PDB entry 1OAJ | X-ray diffraction, 1.73 A resolution | chain A

# Chain A
Protein: Superoxide dismutase
Source organism: Photobacterium leiognathi
Notes: EC 1.15.1.1
UniProtKB: P00446 (SODC_PHOLE); residues 1-151 here correspond to UniProt positions 23-173 (UniProt number = residue number + 22)
Amino-acid sequence (151 residues; each row starts with the number of its first residue):
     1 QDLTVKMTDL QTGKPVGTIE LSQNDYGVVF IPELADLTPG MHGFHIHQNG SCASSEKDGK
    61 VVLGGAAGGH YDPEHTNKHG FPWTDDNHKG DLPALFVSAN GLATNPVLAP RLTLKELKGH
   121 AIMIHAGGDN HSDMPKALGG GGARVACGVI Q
Sequence notes: engineered mutation Asp25 (Lys47 in P00446); conflict Ile31 (Thr53 in P00446)
Disulfide bonds: Cys52-Cys147
Metal / ion sites: Cu ion: His45, His47, His125; Zn2+: His70, His79, His88, Asp91

# In short
His45, His47 and His125 form the Cu ion site. The Zn2+ site is built by His70, His79, His88 and Asp91.
Chain A is Superoxide dismutase (Photobacterium leiognathi); the structure, Active site copper and zinc ions
modulate the quaternary structure of prokaryotic Cu,Zn superoxide dismutase, was determined by X-ray
diffraction together with 1OAL from the same study.
